Entry 4XNH (X-ray diffraction, 2.10 A resolution); this record covers chains A and B of the 4 polymer chains in the assembly.

# Chain A
Protein: N-terminal acetyltransferase A complex subunit NAT1
Organism: Saccharomyces cerevisiae
Reference sequence: P12945 (NAT1_YEAST); residues 1-854 here = UniProt positions 1-854
Sequence (854 residues; each row starts with the number of its first residue):
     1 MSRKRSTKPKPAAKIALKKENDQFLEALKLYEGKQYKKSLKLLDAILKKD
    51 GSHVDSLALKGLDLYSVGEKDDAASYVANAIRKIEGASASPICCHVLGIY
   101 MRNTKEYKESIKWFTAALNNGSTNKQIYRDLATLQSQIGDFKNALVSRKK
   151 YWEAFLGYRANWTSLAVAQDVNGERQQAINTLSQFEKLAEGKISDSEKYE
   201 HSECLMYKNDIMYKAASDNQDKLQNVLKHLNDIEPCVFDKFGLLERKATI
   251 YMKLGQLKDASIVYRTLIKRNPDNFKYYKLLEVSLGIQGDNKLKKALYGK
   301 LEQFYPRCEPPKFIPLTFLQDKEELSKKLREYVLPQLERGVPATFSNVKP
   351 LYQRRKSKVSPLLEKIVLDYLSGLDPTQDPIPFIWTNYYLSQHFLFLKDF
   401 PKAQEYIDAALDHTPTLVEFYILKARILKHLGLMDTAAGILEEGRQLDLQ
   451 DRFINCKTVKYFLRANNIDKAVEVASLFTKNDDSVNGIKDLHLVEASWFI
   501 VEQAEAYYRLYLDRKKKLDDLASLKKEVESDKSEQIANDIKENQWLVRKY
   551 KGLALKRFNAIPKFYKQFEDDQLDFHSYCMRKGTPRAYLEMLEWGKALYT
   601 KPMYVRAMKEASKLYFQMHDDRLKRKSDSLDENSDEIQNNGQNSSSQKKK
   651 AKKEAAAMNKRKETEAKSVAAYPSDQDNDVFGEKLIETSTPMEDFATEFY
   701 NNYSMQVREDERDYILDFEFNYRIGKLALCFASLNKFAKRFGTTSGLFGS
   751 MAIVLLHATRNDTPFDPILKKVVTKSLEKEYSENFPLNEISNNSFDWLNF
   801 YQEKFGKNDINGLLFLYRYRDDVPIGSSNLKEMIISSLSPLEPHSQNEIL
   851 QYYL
Unresolved in the structure: 1-22, 85-88, 527-533, 625-659
Residues lining bound ligands: inositol hexakisphosphate (IHP): S346, K349, I422, R426, K429, H430, F453, K457, K460, Y461, R464
UniProt features mapped onto this chain:
  - modified residue: S2 (N-acetylserine), S674 (Phosphoserine)

# Chain B
Protein: N-terminal acetyltransferase A complex catalytic subunit ARD1
Organism: Saccharomyces cerevisiae
Notes: EC 2.3.1.88
Reference sequence: P07347 (ARD1_YEAST); residues 1-238 here = UniProt positions 1-238
Sequence (238 residues; each row starts with the number of its first residue):
     1 MPINIRRATINDIICMQNANLHNLPENYMMKYYMYHILSWPEASFVATTT
    51 TLDCEDSDEQDENDKLELTLDGTNDGRTIKLDPTYLAPGEKLVGYVLVKM
   101 NDDPDQQNEPPNGHITSLSVMRTYRRMGIAENLMRQALFALREVHQAEYV
   151 SLHVRQSNRAALHLYRDTLAFEVLSIEKSYYQDGEDAYAMKKVLKLEELQ
   201 ISNFTHRRLKENEEKLEDDLESDLLEDIIKQGVNDIIV
Unresolved in the structure: 1, 57-76, 105-107, 209-213, 227-238
Residues lining bound ligands:
  - carboxymethyl coenzyme A (CMC): N23, L24, T116, S117, L118, S119, V120, R125, R126, M127, G128, I129, A130, E131, L152, H153, V154, N158, R159, A160, A161, H163, L164, Y165, T168, R207
  - inositol hexakisphosphate (IHP): K80, Y85, K91, T123, Y124

# Interface between chain A and chain B
Contacting residue pairs - 149 pairs, chain A then chain B:
  Y199(A) with P41(B); E42(B), hydrogen bond; V144(B), hydrophobic; H145(B)
  E203(A) with E42(B)
  F238(A) with V144(B); Q146(B)
  D239(A) with R7(B), salt bridge; E42(B)
  K240(A) with E143(B)
  F241(A) with R7(B); Q136(B)
  G242(A) with R7(B)
  I262(A) with L220(B)
  R265(A) with D218(B), salt bridge; L220(B); E221(B); S222(B), hydrogen bond (side chain-backbone); L224(B)
  T266(A) with L220(B)
  K269(A) with S202(B); E217(B), salt bridge; D218(B), hydrogen bond (side chain-backbone)
  R270(A) with Q136(B), hydrogen bond (backbone-side chain); F139(B); E143(B), salt bridge; I201(B)
  N271(A) with I5(B), hydrogen bond (side chain-backbone); Q136(B)
  P272(A) with I201(B)
  D273(A) with N4(B); I5(B), hydrogen bond (backbone-backbone); N132(B)
  N274(A) with N4(B); I5(B)
  F275(A) with P2(B), hydrophobic; I3(B); N4(B), hydrogen bond (backbone-side chain); T50(B); L52(B), hydrophobic
  L293(A) with L225(B)
  L297(A) with L224(B), hydrophobic; L225(B)
  K300(A) with L224(B)
  Q303(A) with H206(B); L216(B)
  F304(A) with T205(B), hydrogen bond (backbone-side chain); H206(B); L216(B); E217(B); D218(B); L224(B), hydrophobic
  Y305(A) with T205(B); D218(B)
  P306(A) with T205(B); H206(B); R208(B)
  R307(A) with N132(B), hydrogen bond; F204(B), hydrogen bond (side chain-backbone); T205(B)
  F313(A) with P2(B)
  T317(A) with D53(B); C54(B); E55(B), hydrogen bond (backbone-backbone)
  F318(A) with E55(B)
  Q320(A) with E55(B); D56(B), hydrogen bond
  Y332(A) with P2(B)
  V341(A) with M127(B), hydrophobic
  P342(A) with T123(B); R125(B)
  A343(A) with T123(B); Y124(B), hydrophobic; M127(B), hydrophobic
  S346(A) with Y124(B), hydrogen bond
  N347(A) with P2(B); M127(B)
  P350(A) with P2(B); T50(B)
  R354(A) with T51(B); D53(B), salt bridge; C54(B); D56(B); R77(B)
  R355(A) with C54(B); D56(B), salt bridge
  K358(A) with D56(B)
  V418(A) with R122(B)
  E419(A) with R122(B), salt bridge
  D448(A) with R122(B), salt bridge
  Q450(A) with S157(B), hydrogen bond; N158(B)
  D451(A) with R122(B), salt bridge; R125(B), salt bridge
  R452(A) with L21(B); H22(B); N23(B); L24(B), hydrogen bond (side chain-backbone); P25(B); N27(B), hydrogen bond
  F453(A) with H22(B), hydrogen bond (backbone-backbone); N23(B); M121(B), hydrophobic; R122(B); R125(B)
  C456(A) with L21(B); H22(B)
  F478(A) with P25(B), hydrophobic
  K480(A) with Q182(B)
  L493(A) with M29(B)
  V494(A) with Q17(B); L21(B), hydrophobic; N27(B)
  E495(A) with Q17(B), hydrogen bond; M29(B); M30(B), hydrogen bond (side chain-backbone)
  A496(A) with L21(B), hydrophobic
  W498(A) with N18(B); H22(B)
  Y565(A) with I14(B)
  F568(A) with M30(B), hydrophobic
  D571(A) with K31(B); M34(B)
  Q572(A) with M34(B)
  D574(A) with K31(B), salt bridge
  F575(A) with K31(B); M34(B), hydrophobic; Y35(B); L38(B), hydrophobic
  Y578(A) with Y35(B); S39(B), hydrogen bond
  C579(A) with L38(B), hydrophobic
  T584(A) with L38(B), hydrogen bond (side chain-backbone); P41(B)
  R586(A) with E42(B), salt bridge
  A587(A) with L38(B); P41(B), hydrophobic
  E590(A) with I10(B)
  M591(A) with I10(B), hydrophobic; L38(B), hydrophobic
  W594(A) with I10(B), hydrogen bond (side chain-backbone); N11(B); I14(B); M34(B), hydrophobic
  P602(A) with I79(B), hydrophobic; L81(B)
  M603(A) with D82(B); P83(B)
  R606(A) with L81(B), hydrogen bond (side chain-backbone)
Other interface residues (no listed pair), chain A (90 interface residues in all): K276, L281, L285, N291, A296, L301, E309, I314, L351, I422, I454, D482, K582, Y588, L598, K601, V605, D710, E711
Other interface residues (no listed pair), chain B (76 interface residues in all): R6, I13, I37, W40, T78, K80, Y85, R126, D219

# In short
90 residues of chain A face 76 of chain B across their interface; the contacts include 23 hydrogen bonds and
12 salt bridges. Polar pairs include D239(A)-R7(B), R265(A)-D218(B) and K269(A)-E217(B). Inositol
hexakisphosphate is bound between chain A and chain B.
Chain A is N-terminal acetyltransferase A complex subunit NAT1 and chain B is N-terminal acetyltransferase A
complex catalytic subunit ARD1, both from Saccharomyces cerevisiae; the structure, Crystal structure of yeast
N-terminal acetyltransferase NatE (IP6) in complex with a bisubstrate, was determined by X-ray diffraction.
